Entry 6F3M (X-ray diffraction, 1.60 A resolution); this record covers chains B and C of the 4 polymer chains in the assembly.

[Chain B (and C)]
Protein: Adenosylhomocysteinase
Source organism: Pseudomonas aeruginosa (strain ATCC 15692 / DSM 22644 / CIP 104116 / JCM 14847 / LMG 12228 / 1C / PRS 101 / PAO1)
Notes: EC 3.3.1.1; chain C of this document is another copy of the same molecule, construct and numbering; everything in this record applies to it too
UniProtKB: Q9I685 (SAHH_PSEAE); residues 10-469 here = UniProt positions 10-469
Sequence (460 residues; each row starts with the number of its first residue):
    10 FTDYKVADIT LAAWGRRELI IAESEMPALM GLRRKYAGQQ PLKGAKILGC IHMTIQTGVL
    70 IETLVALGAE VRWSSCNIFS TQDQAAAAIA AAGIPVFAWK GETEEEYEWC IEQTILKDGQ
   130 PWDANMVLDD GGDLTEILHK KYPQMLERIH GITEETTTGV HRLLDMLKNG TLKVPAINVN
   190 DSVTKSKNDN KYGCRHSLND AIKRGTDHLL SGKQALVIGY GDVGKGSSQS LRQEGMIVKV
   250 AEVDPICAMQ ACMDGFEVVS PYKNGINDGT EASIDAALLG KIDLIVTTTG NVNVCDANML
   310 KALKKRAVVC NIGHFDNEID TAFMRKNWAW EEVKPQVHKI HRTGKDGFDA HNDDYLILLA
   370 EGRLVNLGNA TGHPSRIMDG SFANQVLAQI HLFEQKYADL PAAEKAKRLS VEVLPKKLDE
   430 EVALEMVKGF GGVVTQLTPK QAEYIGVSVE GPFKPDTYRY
Ion coordination: K+: Q65, T380, H382; Zn2+: C85, D139, H323
Small-molecule neighbours:
  - adenosine (ADN): I60, H61, T63, Q65, T66, D139, E164, T165, K194, D198, H323, L373, N375, L376, T380, G381, H382, M387, F391
  - NAD (nicotinamide-adenine-dinucleotide), molecule 1: T165, T166, T167, K194, D198, N199, C203, I227, G228, Y229, G230, D231, V232, G233, A250, E251, V252, D253, C256, T297, T298, G299, N300, V303, I321, G322, H323, L373, N375, L376, H382
  - NAD, molecule 2: L446, Q450, I454, K463, Y467
Curated features (UniProtKB/Swiss-Prot):
  - binding site (substrate): T63, D139, E164, K194, D198
  - binding site (NAD(+)): T165 to T167, N199, G228 to G233, E251, N300, I321 to H323, N375

[Interface between chain B and chain C]
Contacting residue pairs - 17 pairs, chain B then chain C:
  L218(B) - M262(C)  hydrophobic
  S220(B) - M262(C)
  G221(B) - C261(C)  hydrogen bond (backbone-backbone)
  Q223(B) - E266(C)  hydrogen bond
  G244(B) - G264(C)
  I246(B) - G264(C)
  I246(B) - F265(C)
  I246(B) - E266(C)
  C261(B) - G221(C)  hydrogen bond (backbone-backbone)
  M262(B) - L218(C)  hydrophobic
  M262(B) - S220(C)
  G264(B) - G244(C)
  G264(B) - I246(C)
  F265(B) - I246(C)
  E266(B) - Q223(C)  hydrogen bond
  E266(B) - I246(C)
  K290(B) - E266(C)  salt bridge
Interface residues without a listed pair, chain B (13 interface residues in all): K248
Interface residues without a listed pair, chain C (12 interface residues in all): K248

[Overview]
The interface between chain B and chain C involves 13 residues on one side and 12 on the other; the contacts
include 4 hydrogen bonds and 1 salt bridge. Polar pairs include K290(B)-E266(C), Q223(B)-E266(C) and
G221(B)-C261(C). Ligands of chain B: NAD and adenosine.
Chain B and chain C are both Adenosylhomocysteinase (Pseudomonas aeruginosa (strain ATCC 15692 / DSM 22644 /
CIP 104116 / JCM 14847 / LMG 12228 / 1C / PRS 101 / PAO1)); the structure, Crystal structure of
S-adenosyl-L-homocysteine hydrolase from Pseudomonas aeruginosa complexed with adenosine, K+ and Zn2+ cations,
was determined by X-ray diffraction (same publication as 6F3N, 6F3O, 6F3P and 6F3Q).
